PDB entry 6GH5 | electron microscopy, 3.40 A resolution | chains A and B of the 8 polymer chains in the assembly

== Chain A (and B) ==
Molecule: DNA-directed RNA polymerase subunit alpha
Organism: Escherichia coli (strain K12)
Notes: EC 2.7.7.6; chain B of this document is another copy of the same molecule, construct and numbering; everything in this record applies to it too
UniProtKB: P0A7Z4 (RPOA_ECOLI); residue numbers follow UniProt; this construct covers 1-329
Sequence (329 residues; each row starts with the number of its first residue):
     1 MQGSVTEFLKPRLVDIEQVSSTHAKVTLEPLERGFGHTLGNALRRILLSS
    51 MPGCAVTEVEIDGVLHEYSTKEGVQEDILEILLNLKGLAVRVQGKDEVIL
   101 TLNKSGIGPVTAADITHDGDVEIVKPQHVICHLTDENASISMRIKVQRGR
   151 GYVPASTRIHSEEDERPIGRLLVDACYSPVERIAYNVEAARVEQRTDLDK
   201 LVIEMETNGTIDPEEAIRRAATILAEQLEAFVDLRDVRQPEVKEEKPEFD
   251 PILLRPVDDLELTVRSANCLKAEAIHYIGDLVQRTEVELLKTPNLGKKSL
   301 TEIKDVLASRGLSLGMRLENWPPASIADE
Not modelled in the structure: 1-4, 238-247, 324-329 (chain B: 1-3, 239-329)

== How chain A and chain B interact ==
Residue-residue contacts - 63 pairs, chain A then chain B:
  Thr6(A) - Arg150(B)
  Glu7(A) - Arg150(B)  hydrogen bond (backbone-side chain)
  Phe8(A) - Arg150(B)
  Phe8(A) - Ile223(B)  hydrophobic
  Phe8(A) - Gln227(B)
  Leu9(A) - Gln227(B)  hydrogen bond (backbone-side chain)
  Lys10(A) - Glu226(B)  salt bridge
  Lys10(A) - Glu229(B)
  Pro11(A) - Gln227(B)
  Pro11(A) - Ala230(B)
  Leu13(A) - Phe231(B)
  Leu28(A) - Phe231(B)  hydrophobic
  Gly34(A) - Arg45(B)  hydrogen bond (backbone-side chain)
  Gly34(A) - Ser49(B)
  Phe35(A) - Ile223(B)  hydrophobic
  Phe35(A) - Gln227(B)
  His37(A) - Arg45(B)
  Thr38(A) - Arg45(B)
  Leu39(A) - Leu224(B)  hydrophobic
  Leu39(A) - Leu228(B)  hydrophobic
  Ala42(A) - Thr38(B)
  Arg45(A) - Gly34(B)  hydrogen bond (side chain-backbone)
  Arg45(A) - His37(B)
  Arg45(A) - Thr38(B)  hydrogen bond
  Ile46(A) - Phe35(B)  hydrophobic
  Ser50(A) - Phe8(B)
  Arg150(A) - Glu7(B)  hydrogen bond (side chain-backbone)
  Arg150(A) - Phe8(B)
  Arg150(A) - Glu32(B)  salt bridge
  Arg218(A) - Ala230(B)  hydrogen bond (side chain-backbone)
  Arg218(A) - Phe231(B)  hydrogen bond (side chain-backbone)
  Arg218(A) - Leu234(B)
  Arg219(A) - Thr6(B)
  Ala221(A) - Phe231(B)  hydrophobic
  Ala221(A) - Val232(B)
  Thr222(A) - Val232(B)
  Thr222(A) - Arg235(B)
  Ile223(A) - Phe8(B)  hydrophobic
  Leu224(A) - Leu228(B)  hydrophobic
  Ala225(A) - Val232(B)  hydrophobic
  Glu226(A) - Asp236(B)
  Gln227(A) - Leu9(B)  hydrogen bond (side chain-backbone)
  Gln227(A) - Pro11(B)
  Gln227(A) - Leu31(B)
  Gln227(A) - Phe35(B)
  Gln227(A) - Leu39(B)
  Leu228(A) - Leu224(B)  hydrophobic
  Ala230(A) - Val14(B)  hydrophobic
  Phe231(A) - Leu28(B)  hydrophobic
  Phe231(A) - Leu39(B)  hydrophobic
  Phe231(A) - Leu43(B)  hydrophobic
  Phe231(A) - Leu201(B)  hydrophobic
  Phe231(A) - Ile217(B)
  Phe231(A) - Arg218(B)
  Phe231(A) - Ala221(B)  hydrophobic
  Val232(A) - Arg218(B)
  Val232(A) - Ala221(B)  hydrophobic
  Leu234(A) - Ile217(B)  hydrophobic
  Arg235(A) - Val14(B)
  Asp236(A) - Leu13(B)
  Asp236(A) - Val14(B)
  Val237(A) - Asp15(B)
  Val237(A) - Ile16(B)
Interface residues without a listed pair, chain A (40 interface residues in all): Arg12, Ser49, Pro52, Arg148, Gly149
Interface residues without a listed pair, chain B (46 interface residues in all): Ser4, Val5, Lys10, Val26, Ala42, Ile46, Glu214, Thr222, Ala225

== Summary ==
The interface between chain A and chain B involves 40 residues on one side and 46 on the other; the contacts
include 9 hydrogen bonds and 2 salt bridges. Polar contacts include Lys10(A)-Glu226(B), Arg150(A)-Glu32(B) and
Glu7(A)-Arg150(B).
Chain A and chain B are both DNA-directed RNA polymerase subunit alpha (Escherichia coli (strain K12)); the
structure, Cryo-EM structure of bacterial RNA polymerase-sigma54 holoenzyme transcription open complex, was
determined by electron microscopy (same publication as 6GFW and 6GH6).
